PDB entry 3ZTX | X-ray diffraction, 1.95 A resolution | chains A and D

[Chain A]
Protein: Serine/threonine-protein kinase 12-A
From: Xenopus laevis
Notes: EC 2.7.11.1; fragment: kinase domain, residues 78-361
UniProt: Q6DE08 (AUKBA_XENLA); residues 78-361 here = UniProt positions 78-361
Sequence (284 residues; row label = number of the first residue in the row):
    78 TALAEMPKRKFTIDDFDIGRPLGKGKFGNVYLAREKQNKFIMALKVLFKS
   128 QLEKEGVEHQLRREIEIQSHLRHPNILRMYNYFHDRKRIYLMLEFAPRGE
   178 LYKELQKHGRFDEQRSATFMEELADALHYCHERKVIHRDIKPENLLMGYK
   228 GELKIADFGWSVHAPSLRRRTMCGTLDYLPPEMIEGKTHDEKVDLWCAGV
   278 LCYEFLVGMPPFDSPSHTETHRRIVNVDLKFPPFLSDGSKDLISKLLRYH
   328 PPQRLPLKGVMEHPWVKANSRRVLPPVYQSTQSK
Disordered / not traced: 78-86, 357-361
Modified positions: Thr248 (phosphothreonine; TPO)
Small-molecule neighbours: ZTX (2-((4-(4-hydroxypiperidin-1-yl)phenyl)amino)-5,11-dimethyl-5H-benzo[e]pyrimido [5,4-b][1,4]diazepin-6(11h)-one): Leu99, Gly100, Val107, Ala120, Lys122, Leu154, Leu170, Glu171, Phe172, Ala173, Pro174, Arg175, Gly176, Glu177, Leu223, Ala233
From the paper describing this entry:
  - binding site for ZTX: Leu99, Val107, Leu170, Phe172, Ala173, Leu223
  - specificity-determining residues: Glu177 (proposed by the authors, not directly observed)

[Chain D]
Protein: Inner centromere protein A
From: Xenopus laevis
UniProt: O13024 (INCEA_XENLA); numbering as in UniProt (aligned over 797-840)
Sequence (44 residues; each row starts with the number of its first residue):
   797 PIPAWASGNLLTQAIRQQYYKPIDVDRMYGTIDSPKLEELFNKS
Disordered / not traced: 797

[Chain A / chain D interface]
Residue-residue contacts (78):
  Lys87(A) with Asp829(D)
  Phe88(A) with Tyr825(D), hydrophobic; Ile828(D), hydrophobic
  Asp94(A) with Trp801(D)
  Ile95(A) with Pro799(D); Trp801(D)
  Gly96(A) with Ile798(D); Pro799(D); Trp801(D); Ala802(D)
  Arg97(A) with Ile798(D); Ala802(D), hydrogen bond (side chain-backbone)
  Leu109(A) with Trp801(D), hydrophobic; Leu807(D), hydrophobic
  Ala110(A) with Trp801(D)
  Arg111(A) with Trp801(D)
  Glu112(A) with Tyr825(D), hydrogen bond
  Asn115(A) with Met824(D); Tyr825(D)
  Phe117(A) with Gln814(D); Ile819(D), hydrophobic; Val821(D), hydrophobic; Tyr825(D)
  Ile118(A) with Trp801(D), hydrophobic; Leu807(D), hydrophobic; Ala810(D), hydrophobic; Ile811(D), hydrophobic; Gln814(D), hydrogen bond (backbone-side chain)
  Met119(A) with Tyr825(D)
  Lys126(A) with Leu836(D), hydrogen bond (side chain-backbone); Phe837(D); Asn838(D), hydrogen bond (side chain-backbone)
  Leu129(A) with Phe837(D), hydrophobic
  Glu135(A) with Phe837(D)
  Arg139(A) with Leu833(D)
  Ile142(A) with Leu833(D), hydrophobic; Leu836(D), hydrophobic
  Glu143(A) with Leu833(D)
  Arg149(A) with Asp822(D), salt bridge
  Arg155(A) with Val821(D); Asp822(D), salt bridge
  Tyr157(A) with Val821(D), hydrophobic; Tyr825(D), hydrophobic
  Asn158(A) with Tyr825(D), hydrogen bond (side chain-backbone); Ile828(D), hydrogen bond (side chain-backbone); Asp829(D); Ser830(D)
  Tyr159(A) with Ser830(D); Pro831(D); Leu833(D)
  Phe160(A) with Pro831(D), hydrophobic
  His161(A) with Pro831(D); Glu835(D); Leu836(D); Asn838(D); Lys839(D); Ser840(D)
  Asp162(A) with Ser840(D), hydrogen bond (backbone-side chain)
  Arg163(A) with Ser840(D), hydrogen bond (backbone-side chain)
  Ile166(A) with Leu836(D); Phe837(D), hydrophobic
  Met169(A) with Tyr825(D), hydrophobic
  Phe172(A) with Ile811(D), hydrophobic
  Pro174(A) with Ile811(D), hydrophobic
  Tyr226(A) with Ile811(D), hydrophobic; Arg812(D), hydrogen bond; Tyr815(D), hydrophobic; Tyr816(D), hydrophobic
  Lys227(A) with Tyr815(D); Tyr816(D)
  Glu229(A) with Tyr815(D), hydrogen bond
  Pro352(A) with Tyr815(D)
  Pro353(A) with Tyr815(D); Pro818(D)
  Val354(A) with Pro818(D)
  Tyr355(A) with Pro818(D); Ile819(D); Asp820(D)
Also at the interface, not in a pair above, chain A (43 interface residues in all): Lys116, Glu130, Leu138
Also at the interface, not in a pair above, chain D (30 interface residues in all): Gly826

[Overview]
43 residues of chain A face 30 of chain D across their interface; the contacts include 11 hydrogen bonds and 2
salt bridges. Polar contacts include Arg149(A)-Asp822(D), Arg155(A)-Asp822(D) and Arg97(A)-Ala802(D). Ligands
of chain A: compound ZTX. The paper reports a binding site for ZTX at Leu99(A), Val107(A) and Leu170(A) among
others; the specificity determinant Glu177(A).
Chain A is Serine/threonine-protein kinase 12-A and chain D is Inner centromere protein A, both from Xenopus
laevis; the structure, Aurora kinase selective inhibitors identified using a Taxol-induced checkpoint
sensitivity screen, was determined by X-ray diffraction.
